PDB entry 5N9Z | X-ray diffraction, 1.90 A resolution | chains E and K of the 16 polymer chains in the assembly

# Chain E
Protein: Ribulose bisphosphate carboxylase large chain
From: Thalassiosira hyalina
Notes: EC 4.1.1.39
Sequence (490 residues; row label = number of the first residue in the row):
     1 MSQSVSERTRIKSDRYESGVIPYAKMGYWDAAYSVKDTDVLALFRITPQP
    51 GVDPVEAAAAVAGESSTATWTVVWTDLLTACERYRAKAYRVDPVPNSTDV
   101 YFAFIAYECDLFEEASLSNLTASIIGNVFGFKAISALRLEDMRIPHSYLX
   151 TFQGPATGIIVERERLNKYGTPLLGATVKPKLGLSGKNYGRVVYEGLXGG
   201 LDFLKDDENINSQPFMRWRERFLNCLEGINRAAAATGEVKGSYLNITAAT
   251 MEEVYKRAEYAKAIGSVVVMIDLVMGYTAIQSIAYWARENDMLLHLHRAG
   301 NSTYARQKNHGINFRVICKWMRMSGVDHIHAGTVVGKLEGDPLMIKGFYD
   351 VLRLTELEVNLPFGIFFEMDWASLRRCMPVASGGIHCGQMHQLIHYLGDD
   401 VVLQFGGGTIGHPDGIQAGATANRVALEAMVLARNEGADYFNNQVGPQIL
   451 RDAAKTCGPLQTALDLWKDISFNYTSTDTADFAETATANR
Not modelled in the structure: 1-3, 485-490
Modified residues: Pro48, Pro155 (4-hydroxyproline; HYP); Cys109 (S-hydroxycysteine; CSO); 8RE (3,4-dihydroxylysine) at position 150, LYO (4-hydroxy-lysine) at position 198; Leu174 (beta-hydroxyleucine; HLU); Lys205 (lysine nz-carboxylic acid; KCX); Lys346 (N-trimethyllysine; M3L)
Ion coordination: Mg2+: Lys205, Asp207, Glu208 (together with 2-carboxyarabinitol-1,5-diphosphate)
Residues lining bound ligands:
  - 2-carboxyarabinitol-1,5-diphosphate (CAP), molecule 1: Glu64, Thr69, Trp70, Asn127
  - 2-carboxyarabinitol-1,5-diphosphate (CAP), molecule 2: Thr177, Lys179, Lys181, Lys205, Asp207, Glu208, His297, Arg298, His330, Lys337, Leu338, Ser382, Gly383, Gly384, Gln404, Phe405, Gly406, Gly407
From the paper describing this entry:
  - post-translational modification sites: Pro48, Cys109, Pro155, Lys205, Lys346, Cys457

# Chain K
Protein: Ribulose-1,5-bisphosphate carboxylase/oxygenase small subunit
From: Thalassiosira hyalina
Sequence (139 residues; each row starts with the number of its first residue):
     1 MRLTQGCFSFLPDLTDQQIEKQVTYAMNRGWAMNVEWTDDPHPRNNYWEL
    51 WGLPLFDIKDPATVMFELNEARKSCAAGYIRVNAFDASYGTESCVMSFIT
   101 NRPANEPGFYLDRTEGVGRQVIYSIKSYSVQANPEGSRY

# How chain E and chain K interact
Pairs across the interface (63):
  Ile160(E) with Gly90(K); Thr91(K); Ser93(K)
  Glu164(E) with Ser93(K), hydrogen bond
  Asn167(E) with Gln5(K), hydrogen bond
  Tyr169(E) with Cys7(K); Cys94(K); Val95(K); Met96(K); Ser97(K), hydrogen bond (backbone-backbone)
  Gly170(E) with Val95(K), hydrogen bond (backbone-backbone); Met96(K)
  Thr171(E) with Cys7(K)
  Gly199(E) with Phe10(K)
  Gly200(E) with Phe10(K)
  Leu223(E) with Arg119(K)
  Glu227(E) with Arg113(K), salt bridge; Tyr123(K), hydrogen bond
  Asn230(E) with Leu111(K); Tyr123(K)
  Arg231(E) with Leu111(K); Arg113(K)
  Ala233(E) with Ile125(K), hydrophobic
  Ala234(E) with Phe109(K); Ile125(K)
  Ala235(E) with Met1(K)
  Thr236(E) with Met1(K); Leu3(K); Thr4(K), hydrogen bond (backbone-backbone)
  Gly237(E) with Leu3(K); Gln5(K), hydrogen bond (backbone-side chain); Pro43(K); Phe109(K)
  Glu238(E) with Thr4(K), hydrogen bond; Gln5(K); Pro43(K)
  Val239(E) with Pro43(K)
  Ala263(E) with Gln120(K), hydrogen bond (backbone-side chain)
  Thr355(E) with Tyr89(K); Gly90(K)
  Ser373(E) with Tyr89(K), hydrogen bond
  Arg376(E) with Gly90(K), hydrogen bond (side chain-backbone)
  Thr421(E) with Phe10(K)
  Arg424(E) with Thr4(K), hydrogen bond (side chain-backbone); Phe10(K)
  Val425(E) with Phe10(K)
  Glu428(E) with Cys7(K); Phe8(K); Ser9(K), hydrogen bond (side chain-backbone); Phe10(K), hydrogen bond (side chain-backbone); Leu11(K)
  Ala429(E) with Leu11(K)
  Leu432(E) with Phe8(K); Leu11(K), hydrophobic; Gln18(K); Gln22(K), hydrogen bond (backbone-side chain)
  Arg434(E) with Tyr25(K)
  Asn435(E) with Gln22(K), hydrogen bond; Tyr25(K); Met96(K)
  Glu436(E) with Gln18(K); Lys21(K); Gln22(K)
Other interface residues (no listed pair), chain E (35 interface residues in all): Leu226, Ile264, Val431
Other interface residues (no listed pair), chain K (37 interface residues in all): Arg2, Gly6, Leu14, Pro41, Arg44, Asn46, Arg81, Tyr110

# In short
Chain E and chain K form an interface of 35 and 37 residues respectively, with 16 hydrogen bonds and 1 salt
bridge. Polar pairs include Glu227(E)-Arg113(K), Glu164(E)-Ser93(K) and Asn167(E)-Gln5(K). Ligands of chain E:
2-carboxyarabinitol-1,5-diphosphate. Lys205(E), Asp207(E) and Glu208(E) coordinate Mg2+. The paper reports
modification sites Pro48(E), Cys109(E) and Pro155(E) among others.
Chain E is Ribulose bisphosphate carboxylase large chain and chain K is Ribulose-1,5-bisphosphate
carboxylase/oxygenase small subunit, both from Thalassiosira hyalina; the structure, Rubisco from
Thalassiosira hyalina, was determined by X-ray diffraction (same publication as 5OYA, 6FTL and 5MZ2).
